PDB entry 9GEO | electron microscopy, 2.79 A resolution | chains G and I of the 10 polymer chains in the assembly

Chain G:
Name: Histone H2A type 1
From: Xenopus laevis
UniProtKB: P06897 (H2A1_XENLA); residues 10-120 here correspond to UniProt positions 11-121 (UniProt number = residue number + 1)
Chain sequence (111 residues; numbered 10 to 120; the number before each row is that of its first residue):
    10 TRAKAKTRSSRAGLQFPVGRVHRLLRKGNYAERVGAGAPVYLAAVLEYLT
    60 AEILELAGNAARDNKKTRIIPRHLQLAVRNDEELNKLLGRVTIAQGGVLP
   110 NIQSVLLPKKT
Not modelled in the structure: 10, 118-120
Sequence notes: conflict Arg99 (Gly100 in P06897)
Swiss-Prot annotation at these positions:
  - modified residue: Lys36 (N6-(2-hydroxyisobutyryl)lysine), Lys74 (N6-(2-hydroxyisobutyryl)lysine), Lys75 (N6-(2-hydroxyisobutyryl)lysine), Lys95 (N6-(2-hydroxyisobutyryl)lysine), Gln104 (N5-methylglutamine), Lys118 (N6-(2-hydroxyisobutyryl)lysine)
  - cross-link (Glycyl lysine isopeptide (Lys-Gly)): Lys13 (interchain with G-Cter in ubiquitin), Lys15 (interchain with G-Cter in ubiquitin), Lys119 (interchain with G-Cter in ubiquitin)

Chain I:
Molecule: Widom-601 DNA
Sequence (147 nucleotides; row label = number of the first residue in the row; numbers below 1 keep their minus sign (DA-73 is residue -73)):
   -73 ATCGGATGTATATATCTGACACGTGCCTGGAGACTAGGGAGTAATCCCCT
   -23 TGGCGGTTAAAACGCGGGGGACAGCGCGTACGTGCGTTTAAGCGGTGCTA
    27 GAGCTGTCTACGACCAATTGAGCGGCCTCGGCACCGGGATTCTCGAT
Not modelled in the structure: -73, 73

How chain G and chain I interact:
Contacting residue pairs (16; chain G residue first):
  Arg11(G) with DA43(I), hydrogen bond to the base; DT44(I), hydrogen bond to the sugar
  Lys13(G) with DG46(I), salt bridge to the phosphate
  Arg29(G) with DG48(I), sugar contact; DC49(I), salt bridge to the phosphate
  Arg42(G) with DG38(I), phosphate contact; DA39(I), phosphate contact
  Val43(G) with DG38(I), sugar contact; DA39(I), hydrogen bond to the phosphate
  Gly44(G) with DG38(I), phosphate contact
  Ala45(G) with DG38(I), hydrogen bond to the phosphate
  Lys75(G) with DC58(I), phosphate contact
  Thr76(G) with DG57(I), sugar contact; DC58(I), hydrogen bond to the phosphate
  Arg77(G) with DG57(I), hydrogen bond to the sugar; DC58(I), hydrogen bond to the phosphate
Also at the interface, not in a pair above, chain G (13 interface residues in all): Thr16, Arg35, Glu41
Also at the interface, not in a pair above, chain I (10 interface residues in all): DA47

Summary:
13 residues of chain G and 10 residues of chain I are in contact, with 7 hydrogen bonds and 2 salt bridges.
Polar pairs include Arg11(G)-DA43(I), Arg11(G)-DT44(I) and Arg77(G)-DG57(I).
Chain G is Histone H2A type 1 (Xenopus laevis) and chain I is Widom-601 DNA; the structure, Nucleosome core
particle, was determined by electron microscopy together with 9GEN, 9GEP, 9GEQ, 9GER, 9IHD, 9IHE and 9IHF from
the same study.
